5MTJ - chains A and B; structure by X-ray diffraction, 1.95 A resolution.

# Chain A
Name: Tyrosine-protein kinase Yes
Source organism: Mus musculus
Notes: EC 2.7.10.2
UniProtKB: Q04736 (YES_MOUSE); residues 120-233 here correspond to UniProt positions 147-260 (UniProt number = residue number + 27)
Amino-acid sequence (116 residues; row label = number of the first residue in the row):
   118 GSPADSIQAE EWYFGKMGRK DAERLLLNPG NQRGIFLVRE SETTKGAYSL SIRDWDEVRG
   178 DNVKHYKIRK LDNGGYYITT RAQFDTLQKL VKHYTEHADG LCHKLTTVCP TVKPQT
Disordered / not traced: 118-124
Differences from the reference sequence: expression tag (118-119)

# Chain B
Name: Monobody Mb(Yes_1)
Source organism: Homo sapiens
Notes: antibody fragment or engineered binder
Amino-acid sequence (98 residues; row label = number of the first residue in the row; numbers below 1 keep their minus sign (Gly-1 is residue -1)):
    -1 GSVSSVPTKL EVVAATPTSL LISWDAPAVT VDYYFITYGE TGGNSPVQEF TVPGSKSTAT
    59 ISGLKPGVDY TITVYAWYYY DDEYYMNESS PISINYRT
Disordered / not traced: -1 to 0
Residues lining bound ligands:
  - 3-cyclohexyl-1-propylsulfonic acid (CXS), molecule 1: Val11, Ser21, Lys54, Ser55, Thr56
  - 3-cyclohexyl-1-propylsulfonic acid (CXS), molecule 2: Ala12, Ala13, Thr14, Ser17, Leu18, Leu19, Thr58

# Interface between chain A and chain B
Residue-residue contacts (33):
  Arg136(A) with Asp80(B), salt bridge; Tyr83(B)
  Thr160(A) with Asp80(B); Glu81(B)
  Thr161(A) with Glu81(B), hydrogen bond
  Ser166(A) with Tyr83(B), hydrogen bond
  Arg176(A) with Asp30(B), salt bridge
  Lys181(A) with Asp30(B); Met84(B)
  His182(A) with Tyr83(B); Met84(B)
  Tyr183(A) with Tyr31(B), hydrogen bond; Trp75(B), hydrophobic; Tyr83(B); Met84(B), hydrophobic
  Lys184(A) with Glu81(B), hydrogen bond (side chain-backbone); Tyr83(B)
  Arg186(A) with Tyr82(B)
  Ile195(A) with Trp75(B), hydrophobic
  Thr196(A) with Glu86(B), hydrogen bond
  Arg198(A) with Phe33(B); Tyr73(B); Glu86(B), salt bridge
  His214(A) with Pro44(B); Glu47(B), salt bridge
  Ala215(A) with Glu47(B)
  Asp216(A) with Phe33(B); Glu47(B), hydrogen bond (backbone-side chain)
  Gly217(A) with Tyr31(B), hydrogen bond (backbone-side chain); Phe33(B); Trp75(B), hydrogen bond (backbone-side chain)
  Leu218(A) with Tyr31(B)
  Cys219(A) with Tyr31(B)
Interface residues without a listed pair, chain A (20 interface residues in all): Glu174
Interface residues without a listed pair, chain B (14 interface residues in all): Pro51

# Overview
Chain A and chain B form an interface of 20 and 14 residues respectively; the contacts include 8 hydrogen
bonds and 4 salt bridges. Polar pairs include Arg136(A)-Asp80(B), Arg176(A)-Asp30(B) and Arg198(A)-Glu86(B).
Chain B binds 3-cyclohexyl-1-propylsulfonic acid.
Chain A is Tyrosine-protein kinase Yes (Mus musculus) and chain B is Monobody Mb(Yes_1) (Homo sapiens); the
structure, Yes1-SH2 in complex with monobody Mb(Yes_1), was determined by X-ray diffraction, deposited
together with 5MTM and 5MTN.
